Entry 3OEY (X-ray diffraction, 2.00 A resolution); this record covers chain A.

== Chain A ==
Protein: Enoyl-[acyl-carrier-protein] reductase [NADH]
Organism: Mycobacterium tuberculosis
Notes: EC 1.3.1.9
UniProtKB: P0A5Y6 (INHA_MYCTU); residue numbers follow UniProt; this construct covers 1-269
Chain sequence (269 residues; numbered 1 to 269; the number before each row is that of its first residue):
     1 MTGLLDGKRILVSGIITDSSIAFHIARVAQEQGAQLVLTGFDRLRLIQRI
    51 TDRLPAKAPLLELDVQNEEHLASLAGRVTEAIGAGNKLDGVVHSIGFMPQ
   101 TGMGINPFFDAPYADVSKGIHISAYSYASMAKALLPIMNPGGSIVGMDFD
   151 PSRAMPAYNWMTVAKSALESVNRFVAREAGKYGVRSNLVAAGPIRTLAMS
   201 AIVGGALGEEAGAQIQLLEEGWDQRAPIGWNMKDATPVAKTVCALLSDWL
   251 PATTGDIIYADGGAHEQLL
Unresolved in the structure: 1-2
Sequence notes: engineered mutation Glu266 (Thr in P0A5Y6)
Ligand contacts: NAD (nicotinamide-adenine-dinucleotide): Gly14, Ile15, Ile16, Ser20, Ile21, Ala22, Phe41, Leu63, Asp64, Val65, Gln66, Ser94, Ile95, Gly96, Phe97, Ile122, Met147, Asp148, Phe149, Met161, Lys165, Ala191, Gly192, Pro193, Ile194, Thr196

== Summary ==
Chain A binds NAD.
Chain A is Enoyl-[acyl-carrier-protein] reductase [NADH] (Mycobacterium tuberculosis); the structure, Crystal
structure of InhA_T266E:NADH complex, was determined by X-ray diffraction, deposited together with 3OEW and
3OF2.
